PDB entry 5C4A | X-ray diffraction, 4.20 A resolution (low resolution: residue-level contacts below are approximate; hydrogen-bond / salt-bridge calls are withheld) | chains C and K of the 15 polymer chains in the assembly

== Chain C ==
Protein: DNA-directed RNA polymerase II subunit RPB3
Source organism: Saccharomyces cerevisiae (strain ATCC 204508 / S288c)
UniProt: P16370 (RPB3_YEAST); numbering as in UniProt (aligned over 1-318)
Amino-acid sequence (318 residues; row label = number of the first residue in the row):
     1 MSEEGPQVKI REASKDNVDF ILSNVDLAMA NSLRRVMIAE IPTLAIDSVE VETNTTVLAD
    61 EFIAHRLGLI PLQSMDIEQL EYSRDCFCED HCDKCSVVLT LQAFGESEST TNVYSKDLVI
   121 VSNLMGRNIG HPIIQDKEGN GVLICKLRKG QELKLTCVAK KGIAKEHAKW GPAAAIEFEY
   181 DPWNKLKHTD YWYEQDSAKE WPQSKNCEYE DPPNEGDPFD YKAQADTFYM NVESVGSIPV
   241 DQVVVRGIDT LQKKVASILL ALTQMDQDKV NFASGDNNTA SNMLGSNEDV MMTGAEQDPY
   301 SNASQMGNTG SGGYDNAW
Unresolved in the structure: 1-3, 269-318
Metal / ion sites: Zn2+: Cys86, Cys88, Cys92, Cys95
UniProt features mapped onto this chain:
  - binding site (Zn(2+)): Cys86, Cys88, Cys92, Cys95
  - modified residue: Ser2 (N-acetylserine)
  - natural variant: Ala30 (A30D: In mutant RPB3-1)
  - mutagenesis: Lys9 (K9E: Transcript termination readthrough)

== Chain K ==
Protein: DNA-directed RNA polymerase II subunit RPB11
Source organism: Saccharomyces cerevisiae (strain ATCC 204508 / S288c)
UniProt: P38902 (RPB11_YEAST); numbering as in UniProt (aligned over 1-120)
Amino-acid sequence (120 residues; row label = number of the first residue in the row):
     1 MNAPDRFELF LLGEGESKLK IDPDTKAPNA VVITFEKEDH TLGNLIRAEL LNDRKVLFAA
    61 YKVEHPFFAR FKLRIQTTEG YDPKDALKNA CNSIINKLGA LKTNFETEWN LQTLAADDAF
Unresolved in the structure: 116-120
UniProt features mapped onto this chain:
  - mutagenesis: Glu108 (E108G/V: Transcript termination readthrough; E108K: Transcript termination readthrough. Lethal), Leu111 (L111P: Transcript termination readthrough), Leu114 (L114P: Transcript termination readthrough)

== How chain C and chain K interact ==
Residue-residue contacts (66; chain C residue first):
  Glu4(C) - Asn104(K)
  Pro6(C) - Lys97(K)
  Pro6(C) - Leu101(K)
  Pro6(C) - Asn104(K)
  Gln7(C) - Asn104(K)
  Val8(C) - Leu101(K)
  Val8(C) - Asn104(K)
  Val8(C) - Phe105(K)
  Val8(C) - Glu108(K)
  Lys9(C) - Glu108(K)
  Ile10(C) - Glu108(K)
  Ile10(C) - Gln112(K)
  Ala13(C) - Trp109(K)
  Ala13(C) - Ala115(K)
  Val18(C) - Trp109(K)
  Asp26(C) - Asn52(K)
  Ala28(C) - Asn44(K)
  Ala28(C) - Leu45(K)
  Ala28(C) - Ala48(K)
  Met29(C) - Leu98(K)
  Ser32(C) - Thr41(K)
  Ser32(C) - Leu45(K)
  Arg35(C) - Asp39(K)
  Arg35(C) - His40(K)
  Arg35(C) - Thr41(K)
  Glu40(C) - Thr41(K)
  Arg84(C) - Phe10(K)
  Arg84(C) - Leu11(K)
  Lys165(C) - Arg6(K)
  Lys165(C) - Leu9(K)
  Lys165(C) - Phe10(K)
  Lys165(C) - Asp39(K)
  Glu166(C) - Arg6(K)
  Glu166(C) - Phe7(K)
  Glu166(C) - Phe10(K)
  Asp241(C) - Phe105(K)
  Asp241(C) - Trp109(K)
  Val244(C) - Phe105(K)
  Val245(C) - Lys102(K)
  Ile248(C) - Leu98(K)
  Ile248(C) - Leu101(K)
  Ile248(C) - Lys102(K)
  Asp249(C) - Lys102(K)
  Leu251(C) - Leu45(K)
  Leu251(C) - Leu98(K)
  Gln252(C) - Ile95(K)
  Gln252(C) - Leu98(K)
  Gln252(C) - Gly99(K)
  Gln252(C) - Lys102(K)
  Lys254(C) - Glu38(K)
  Lys254(C) - Leu42(K)
  Val255(C) - Cys91(K)
  Val255(C) - Ile95(K)
  Ala256(C) - Ile95(K)
  Ile258(C) - Phe35(K)
  Ile258(C) - Leu42(K)
  Leu259(C) - Lys88(K)
  Leu259(C) - Cys91(K)
  Leu259(C) - Asn92(K)
  Ala261(C) - Leu19(K)
  Leu262(C) - Leu19(K)
  Leu262(C) - Leu87(K)
  Thr263(C) - Lys88(K)
  Met265(C) - Ser17(K)
  Met265(C) - Leu19(K)
  Met265(C) - Ile21(K)
Interface residues without a listed pair, chain C (42 interface residues in all): Gly5, Ser14, Leu22, Val25, Asn31, Leu33, Val36, Ile163, His167
Interface residues without a listed pair, chain K (40 interface residues in all): Lys18, Glu49, Ala100, Thr103, Glu106, Leu114

== In short ==
Chain C and chain K form an interface of 42 and 40 residues respectively. Cys86(C), Cys88(C), Cys92(C) and
Cys95(C) coordinate Zn2+. Curated annotation (UniProt) lists 4 Zn2+-binding residues and one mutagenesis site
on chain C; 3 mutagenesis sites on chain K.
Here chain C is DNA-directed RNA polymerase II subunit RPB3 and chain K is DNA-directed RNA polymerase II
subunit RPB11, both from Saccharomyces cerevisiae (strain ATCC 204508 / S288c). Entry 5C4A (Crystal structure
of a transcribing RNA Polymerase II complex reveals a complete transcription bubble) was determined by X-ray
diffraction (same publication as 5C3E, 5C44, 5C4J and 5C4X).
